Entry 8G2P (X-ray diffraction, 2.52 A resolution); this record covers chains C and I of the 6 polymer chains in the assembly.

== Chain C ==
Name: Cyclic GMP-AMP synthase
Organism: Mus musculus
Notes: EC 2.7.7.86
UniProtKB: Q8C6L5 (CGAS_MOUSE); numbering as in UniProt (aligned over 147-507)
Chain sequence (364 residues; each row starts with the number of its first residue):
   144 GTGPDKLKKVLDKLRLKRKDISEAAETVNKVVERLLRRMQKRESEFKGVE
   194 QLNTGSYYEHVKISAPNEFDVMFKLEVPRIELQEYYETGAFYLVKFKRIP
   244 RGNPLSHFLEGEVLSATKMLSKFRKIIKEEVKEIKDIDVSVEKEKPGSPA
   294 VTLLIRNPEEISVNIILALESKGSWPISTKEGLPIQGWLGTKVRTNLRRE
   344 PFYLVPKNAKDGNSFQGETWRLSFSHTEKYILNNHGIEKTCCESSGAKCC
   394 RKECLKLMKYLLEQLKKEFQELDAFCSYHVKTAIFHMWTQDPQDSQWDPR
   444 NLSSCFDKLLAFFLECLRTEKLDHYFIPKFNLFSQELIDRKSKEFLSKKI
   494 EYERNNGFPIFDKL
Unresolved in the structure: 144-148, 240-245, 253, 255, 353-357
Sequence notes: expression tag (144-146); engineered mutation Asn307 (Asp in Q8C6L5)
Metal / ion sites: Mg2+: Glu211, Asp213 (together with ATP); Zn2+: His378, Cys384, Cys385
Small-molecule neighbours:
  - ATP (adenosine-5'-triphosphate): Gly198, Ser199, Glu202, Lys205, Glu211, Asp213, Arg364, Leu365, Ser368, Glu371, Lys402, Ser420, Tyr421, Lys424, His467
  - GTP (guanosine-5'-triphosphate): Thr197, Asp213, Met215, Lys288, Pro289, Gly290, Ser291, Pro292, Ala293, Asn307, Ile309, Val348, Lys350, Arg364, Ser366, Ser368
UniProt features mapped onto this chain:
  - region: Lys372 to Lys395 (DNA-binding)
  - motif: Leu154 to Leu159 (Nuclear export signal), Asp281 to Ser291 (Nuclear localization signal)
  - binding site (GTP): Thr197, Arg364 to Glu371
  - binding site (ATP): Ser199, Glu371, Lys402, Ser420 to Lys424
  - binding site (Mg(2+)): Glu211, Asp213
  - binding site (2',3'-cGAMP): Asp213, Gly290, Lys350, Arg364 to Ser366
  - binding site (Zn(2+)): His378, Cys384, Cys385, Cys392
  - site: Arg241 (Arginine-anchor)
  - modified residue: Lys156 (N6-lactoyllysine), Glu176 (PolyADP-ribosyl glutamic acid), Ser199 (Phosphoserine), Tyr201 (Phosphotyrosine), Glu272 (5-glutamyl polyglutamate), Ser291 (Phosphoserine), Glu302 (5-glutamyl glutamate), Lys372 (N6-acetyllysine), Lys382 (N6-acetyllysine), Lys402 (N6-acetyllysine), Ser420 (Phosphoserine), Lys491 (N6-methyllysine)
  - lipidation (S-palmitoyl cysteine): Cys392, Cys393, Cys459
  - cross-link (Glycyl lysine isopeptide (Lys-Gly)): Lys217 (interchain with G-Cter in SUMO), Lys271 (interchain with G-Cter in ubiquitin), Lys335 (interchain with G-Cter in SUMO), Lys372 (interchain with G-Cter in SUMO), Lys382 (interchain with G-Cter in SUMO), Lys399 (interchain with G-Cter in ubiquitin), Lys402 (interchain with G-Cter in ubiquitin), Lys409 (interchain with G-Cter in ubiquitin), Lys410 (interchain with G-Cter in ubiquitin), Lys464 (interchain with G-Cter in SUMO)
  - mutagenesis: Lys156 (K156Q: Mimics lactylation; knockin mice show higher mortality following HSV-1 infection), Asn172 (N172K: Induces alteration of the DNA-binding surface and leads to decreased synthesis of cyclic GMP-AMP (cGAMP); when associated with L-180), Glu176 (E176A: Abolished poly-ADP-ribosylation by PARP1, stimulating interferon production in knockin mice), Arg180 (R180L: Induces alteration of the DNA-binding surface and leads to decreased synthesis of cyclic GMP-AMP (cGAMP); when associated with K-182), Gly198 (G198A: Abolishes stimulation of interferon production; when associated with A-199), Ser199 (S199A: Abolishes stimulation of interferon production; when associated with A-199), Tyr201 (Y201E: Phosphomimetic mutant; reduced translocation to the nucleus following treatment with etoposide), Glu211 to Asp213 (Abolished nucleotidyltransferase activity. Does not affect nuclear localization and tethering to chromatin), Glu211 (E211A: Abolishes ability to promote type-I interferon production), Asp213 (D213A: Abolishes ability to promote type-I interferon production), Lys217 (K217R: Reduced sumoylation), Arg222 (R222E: Impaired tethering to chromatin, leading to constitutive activation in the absence of DNA), 31 further mutagenesis entries in UniProt

== Chain I ==
Molecule: Palindromic DNA18
Sequence (18 nucleotides; each row starts with the number of its first residue):
     1 ATCTGTACATGTACAGAT

== Interface between chain C and chain I ==
Pairs across the interface (13; chain C residue first):
  Arg158(C) - DT12(I)  salt bridge to the phosphate
  Leu159(C) - DT12(I)  sugar contact
  Lys160(C) - DT12(I)  phosphate contact
  Lys160(C) - DA13(I)  phosphate contact
  Arg161(C) - DG11(I)  base contact
  Arg161(C) - DT12(I)  hydrogen bond to the base
  Arg161(C) - DA13(I)  hydrogen bond to the phosphate
  Arg180(C) - DC3(I)  salt bridge to the phosphate
  His203(C) - DT10(I)  phosphate contact
  His203(C) - DG11(I)  phosphate contact
  Glu386(C) - DT10(I)  phosphate contact
  Lys395(C) - DT10(I)  phosphate contact
  Lys395(C) - DG11(I)  salt bridge to the phosphate
Other interface residues (no listed pair), chain C (12 interface residues in all): Ile164, Lys184, Cys385, Lys399
Other interface residues (no listed pair), chain I (6 interface residues in all): DT2

== Summary ==
12 residues of chain C and 6 residues of chain I are in contact, with 2 hydrogen bonds and 3 salt bridges.
Among the polar pairs are Arg161(C)-DT12(I), Arg161(C)-DA13(I) and Arg158(C)-DT12(I). Ligands of chain C: ATP
and GTP.
Chain C is Cyclic GMP-AMP synthase (Mus musculus) and chain I is Palindromic DNA18; the structure, Structure
of Ternary Complex of cGAS with dsDNA and Bound ATP and GTP, was determined by X-ray diffraction.
